PDB entry 6MUO | electron microscopy, 3.60 A resolution | chains B and J of the 13 polymer chains in the assembly

Chain B:
Protein: Histone H4
Organism: Homo sapiens
UniProt: P62805 (H4_HUMAN); residues 8-101 here correspond to UniProt positions 9-102 (UniProt number = residue number + 1)
Chain sequence (94 residues; row label = number of the first residue in the row):
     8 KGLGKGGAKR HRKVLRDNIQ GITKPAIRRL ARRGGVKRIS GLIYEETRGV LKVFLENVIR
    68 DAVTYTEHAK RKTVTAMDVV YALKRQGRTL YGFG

Chain J:
Molecule: DNA/RNA
Sequence (147 nucleotides; numbered -73 to 73; the number before each row is that of its first residue; numbers below 1 keep their minus sign (DA-73 is residue -73)):
   -73 ATCGAGGAAG TTCATATAAA AGGCAAACGG AAGCATTCTC AGAATATTCT TTGTGATGAT
   -13 GGAGTTTCAC TCACAGAGCT GAACATGCCT TTTGATGGAG CAGTTTCCAA ATACACTTTT
    47 GGTAGAATCT GCAGGTGGAT ATTTGAT

How chain B and chain J interact:
Residue-residue contacts (14):
  Arg23(B) - DC15(J)  hydrogen bond to the phosphate
  Arg23(B) - DT16(J)  salt bridge to the phosphate
  Arg35(B) - DA8(J)  sugar contact
  Arg39(B) - DA8(J)  sugar contact
  Arg45(B) - DG7(J)  sugar contact
  Arg45(B) - DA8(J)  phosphate contact
  Ile46(B) - DG7(J)  sugar contact
  Ile46(B) - DA8(J)  hydrogen bond to the phosphate
  Ser47(B) - DG7(J)  phosphate contact
  Gly48(B) - DG7(J)  hydrogen bond to the phosphate
  Arg78(B) - DA28(J)  phosphate contact
  Lys79(B) - DA28(J)  hydrogen bond to the phosphate
  Thr80(B) - DC27(J)  hydrogen bond to the phosphate
  Thr80(B) - DA28(J)  hydrogen bond to the phosphate
Interface residues without a listed pair, chain B (11 interface residues in all): Tyr51
Interface residues without a listed pair, chain J (8 interface residues in all): DT6, DG29

Overview:
Chain B and chain J form an interface of 11 and 8 residues respectively; the contacts include 6 hydrogen bonds
and 1 salt bridge. Polar pairs include Arg23(B)-DC15(J), Ile46(B)-DA8(J) and Gly48(B)-DG7(J).
Here chain B is Histone H4 (Homo sapiens) and chain J is DNA/RNA. Entry 6MUO (CENP-A nucleosome bound by two
copies of CENP-C(CD) and one copy CENP-N(NT)) was determined by electron microscopy, deposited together with
6MUP.
